8CC5 - chain A; structure by X-ray diffraction, 1.62 A resolution.

# Chain A
Protein: GlcNAc-binding protein A
Source organism: Vibrio cholerae O1 biovar El Tor
Reference sequence: A6XA54 (A6XA54_VIBCE); residue numbers follow UniProt; this construct covers 24-203
Sequence (180 residues; row label = number of the first residue in the row):
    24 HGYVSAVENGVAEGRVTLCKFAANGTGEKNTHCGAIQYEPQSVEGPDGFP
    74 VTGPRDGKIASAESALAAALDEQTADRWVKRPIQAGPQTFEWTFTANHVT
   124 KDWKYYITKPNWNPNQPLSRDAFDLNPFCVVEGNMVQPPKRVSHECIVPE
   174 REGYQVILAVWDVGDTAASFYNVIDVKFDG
Cystine bridges: Cys42-Cys56, Cys152-Cys169
Bound ions: Cu ion: His24, His121; Zn2+ site 1: Glu62 (together with acetate ion) (shared with 1 residue of chain B); Zn2+ site 2: Glu67 (together with acetate ion) (shared with 1 residue of chain B); Zn2+ site 3: Asp70, Asp185; Zn2+ site 4: Glu173 (shared with 2 residues of chain B); Na+: Glu173 (shared with 5 residues of chain B); Zn2+ site 5: Glu175, Asp202 (shared with 1 residue of chain B); Zn2+ site 6: Asp202 (shared with 2 residues of chain B)
Reported in the primary citation:
  - catalytic residues: His24 (proposed by the authors, not directly observed)

# Overview
The Cu ion site is built by His24 and His121. Asp70 and Asp185 coordinate Zn2+ site 3. From the paper: the
catalytic residue His24.
Chain A is GlcNAc-binding protein A (Vibrio cholerae O1 biovar El Tor); the structure, Vibrio cholerae GbpA
(LPMO domain), was determined by X-ray diffraction, deposited together with 8CC3.
